9H8C - chains A and B; structure by X-ray diffraction, 2.57 A resolution.

[Chain A]
Name: Cyclin-dependent kinase 8
Source organism: Homo sapiens
Notes: EC 2.7.11.22, 2.7.11.23
UniProtKB: P49336 (CDK8_HUMAN); residue numbers follow UniProt; this construct covers 1-403
Amino-acid sequence (414 residues; row label = number of the first residue in the row; numbers below 1 keep their minus sign (Gly-10 is residue -10)):
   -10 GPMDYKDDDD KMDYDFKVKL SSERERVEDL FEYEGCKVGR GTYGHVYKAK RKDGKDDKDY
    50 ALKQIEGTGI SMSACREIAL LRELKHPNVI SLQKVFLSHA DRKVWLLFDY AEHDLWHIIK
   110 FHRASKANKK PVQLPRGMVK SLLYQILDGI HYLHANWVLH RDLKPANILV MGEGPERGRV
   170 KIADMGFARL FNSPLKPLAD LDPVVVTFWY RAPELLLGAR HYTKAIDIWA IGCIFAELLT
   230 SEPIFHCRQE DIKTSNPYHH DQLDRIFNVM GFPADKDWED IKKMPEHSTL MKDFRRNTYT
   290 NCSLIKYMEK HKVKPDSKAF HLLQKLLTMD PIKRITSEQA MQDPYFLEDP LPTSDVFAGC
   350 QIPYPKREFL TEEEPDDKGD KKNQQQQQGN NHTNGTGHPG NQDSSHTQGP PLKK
Disordered / not traced: -10 to 0, 118-122, 180-194, 239-243, 362-403
Sequence notes: expression tag (-10 to 0)
Small-molecule neighbours: A1IS8 (4-[(3S)-3-[2-[(3R)-3-fluoranylpyrrolidin-1-yl]pyrimidin-4-yl]piperidin-1-yl]carbonyl-1H-pyrrole-2-carbonitrile): Val27, Gly28, Tyr32, Val35, Ala50, Lys52, Glu66, Ile79, Phe97, Tyr99, Ala100, Asp103, His106, Ala155, Asn156, Leu158, Ala172, Asp173, Arg356

[Chain B]
Name: Cyclin-C
Source organism: Homo sapiens
UniProtKB: P24863 (CCNC_HUMAN); numbering as in UniProt (aligned over 1-283)
Amino-acid sequence (313 residues; row label = number of the first residue in the row; numbers below 1 keep their minus sign (Gly-29 is residue -29)):
   -29 GSGMKETAAA KFERQHMDSP DLGTDDDDKA MAGNFWQSSH YLQWILDKQD LLKERQKDLK
    31 FLSEEEYWKL QIFFTNVIQA LGEHLKLRQQ VIATATVYFK RFYARYSLKS IDPVLMAPTC
    91 VFLASKVEEF GVVSNTRLIA AATSVLKTRF SYAFPKEFPY RMNHILECEF YLLELMDCCL
   151 IVYHPYRPLL QYVQDMGQED MLLPLAWRIV NDTYRTDLCL LYPPFMIALA CLHVACVVQQ
   211 KDARQWFAEL SVDMEKILEI IRVILKLYEQ WKNFDERKEM ATILSKMPKP KPPPNSEGEQ
   271 GPNGSQNSSY SQS
Disordered / not traced: -29 to -1, 266-283
Sequence notes: expression tag (-29 to 0)
UniProt features mapped onto this chain:
  - modified residue: Ser275 (Phosphoserine)

[How chain A and chain B interact]
Residue-residue contacts (74; chain A residue first):
  Met1(A) - Ser80(B)
  Met1(A) - Ile81(B)  hydrophobic
  Met1(A) - Glu137(B)
  Met1(A) - Tyr141(B)  hydrophobic
  Met1(A) - Pro260(B)
  Met1(A) - Lys261(B)
  Asp2(A) - Lys79(B)  salt bridge
  Asp2(A) - Ser80(B)  hydrogen bond (backbone-backbone)
  Asp2(A) - Pro260(B)
  Asp2(A) - Lys261(B)  hydrogen bond (side chain-backbone)
  Tyr3(A) - Lys261(B)  hydrogen bond (backbone-backbone)
  Tyr3(A) - Pro262(B)
  Tyr3(A) - Pro263(B)  hydrophobic
  Tyr3(A) - Pro264(B)
  Asp4(A) - Lys261(B)  salt bridge
  Phe5(A) - Phe72(B)  hydrophobic
  Phe5(A) - Tyr76(B)  hydrophobic
  Phe5(A) - Ser80(B)
  Phe5(A) - Ile81(B)  hydrophobic
  Phe5(A) - Leu145(B)  hydrophobic
  Lys6(A) - Tyr141(B)
  Leu9(A) - Tyr141(B)  hydrophobic
  Leu9(A) - Leu145(B)  hydrophobic
  Arg13(A) - Tyr141(B)
  Arg13(A) - Glu144(B)  salt bridge
  Ile59(A) - Lys96(B)  hydrogen bond (backbone-side chain)
  Ile59(A) - Glu139(B)
  Ile59(A) - Phe140(B)  hydrophobic
  Ile59(A) - Leu143(B)  hydrophobic
  Met61(A) - Lys96(B)
  Met61(A) - Glu99(B)
  Met61(A) - Gly101(B)
  Met61(A) - Val102(B)  hydrophobic
  Cys64(A) - Lys96(B)
  Cys64(A) - Val97(B)  hydrogen bond (side chain-backbone)
  Arg65(A) - Glu99(B)
  Ile67(A) - Cys148(B)  hydrophobic
  Ala68(A) - Leu150(B)  hydrophobic
  Ala68(A) - Ile151(B)
  Arg71(A) - Ser9(B)
  Arg71(A) - Gln13(B)  hydrogen bond
  Arg71(A) - Asp147(B)  salt bridge
  Arg71(A) - Cys148(B)
  Arg71(A) - Cys149(B)  hydrogen bond
  Glu72(A) - Met1(B)
  Glu72(A) - Asn4(B)
  Glu72(A) - Ser8(B)
  Glu72(A) - Ser9(B)  hydrogen bond
  Glu72(A) - Ile151(B)
  Leu73(A) - Met1(B)  hydrophobic
  Val84(A) - Cys148(B)  hydrophobic
  Leu86(A) - Phe140(B)
  Leu86(A) - Leu143(B)  hydrophobic
  Leu86(A) - Glu144(B)
  Ser87(A) - Phe140(B)
  His88(A) - Phe140(B)
  His88(A) - Tyr141(B)
  His88(A) - Glu144(B)  salt bridge
  Arg91(A) - Leu136(B)  hydrogen bond (side chain-backbone)
  Arg91(A) - Glu137(B)
  Arg91(A) - Glu139(B)  salt bridge
  Arg91(A) - Phe140(B)
  Val93(A) - Phe140(B)  hydrophobic
  Asn145(A) - Ala0(B)
  Asn145(A) - Met1(B)  hydrogen bond (backbone-backbone)
  Asn145(A) - Asn4(B)
  Trp146(A) - Ala0(B)
  Trp146(A) - Ala2(B)
  Val147(A) - Met1(B)  hydrophobic
  Arg150(A) - Glu99(B)  salt bridge
  Ala177(A) - Glu99(B)
  Arg178(A) - Glu99(B)
  Leu179(A) - Phe100(B)
  Leu179(A) - Gly101(B)
Also at the interface, not in a pair above, chain A (33 interface residues in all): Gly58, Leu69, Lys92
Also at the interface, not in a pair above, chain B (40 interface residues in all): Gln7, His10, Leu85, Leu93

[In short]
33 residues of chain A face 40 of chain B across their interface; the contacts include 10 hydrogen bonds and 7
salt bridges. Polar pairs include Asp2(A)-Lys79(B), Asp4(A)-Lys261(B) and Arg13(A)-Glu144(B). Bound to chain
A: compound A1IS8.
Here chain A is Cyclin-dependent kinase 8 and chain B is Cyclin-C, both from Homo sapiens. Entry 9H8C (Human
CDK8/Cyclin-C complex with inhibitor 2-9) was determined by X-ray diffraction together with 9H8S from the same
study.
